Entry 3T89 (X-ray diffraction, 1.95 A resolution); this record covers chains A and E of the 6 polymer chains in the assembly.

[Chain A (and E)]
Protein: 1,4-Dihydroxy-2-naphthoyl-CoA synthase
From: Escherichia coli
Notes: EC 4.1.3.36; chain E of this document is another copy of the same molecule, construct and numbering; everything in this record applies to it too
UniProt: P0ABU0 (MENB_ECOLI); residues 1-285 here = UniProt positions 1-285
Sequence (289 residues; each row starts with the number of its first residue; numbers below 1 keep their minus sign (Gly-3 is residue -3)):
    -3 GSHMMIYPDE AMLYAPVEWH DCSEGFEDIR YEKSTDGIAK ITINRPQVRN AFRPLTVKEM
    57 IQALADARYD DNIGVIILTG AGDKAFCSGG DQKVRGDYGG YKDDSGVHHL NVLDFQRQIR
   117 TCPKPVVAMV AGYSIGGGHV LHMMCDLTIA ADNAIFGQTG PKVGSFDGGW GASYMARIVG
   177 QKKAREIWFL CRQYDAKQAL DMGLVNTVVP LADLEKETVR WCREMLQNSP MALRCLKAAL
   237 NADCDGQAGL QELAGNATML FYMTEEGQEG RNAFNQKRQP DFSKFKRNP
Disordered / not traced: -3 to 0, 90-104 (chain E: -3 to 1, 88-102)
Construct notes: expression tag (-3 to 0)
Residues lining bound ligands: malonate ion (MLI): Gly132, Gly133, Gln154, Thr155, Gly156, Val159, Ser161, Phe162, Asp163, Trp184
From the paper describing this entry:
  - catalytic residues: Ser161 (proposed by the authors, not directly observed)
  - mutagenesis - Y97F, G156D: abolished catalytic activity

[Interface between chain A and chain E]
Contacting residue pairs (52):
  Ile2(A) - Gln275(E)
  Arg64(A) - Pro285(E)  hydrogen bond (side chain-backbone)
  Tyr65(A) - Pro285(E)  hydrophobic
  Asp67(A) - Arg283(E)
  Ile69(A) - Arg283(E)
  Gly70(A) - Arg283(E)
  Pro119(A) - Pro285(E)
  Lys120(A) - Arg283(E)
  Gln223(A) - Phe278(E)
  Asn224(A) - Phe278(E)
  Ser225(A) - Phe257(E)
  Ser225(A) - Glu262(E)  hydrogen bond
  Ser225(A) - Phe278(E)
  Pro226(A) - Glu262(E)
  Pro226(A) - Phe278(E)
  Pro226(A) - Arg283(E)
  Met227(A) - Phe257(E)  hydrophobic
  Met227(A) - Glu262(E)  hydrogen bond (backbone-side chain)
  Arg230(A) - Asn284(E)  hydrogen bond (side chain-backbone)
  Arg230(A) - Pro285(E)  hydrogen bond (side chain-backbone)
  Ala238(A) - Leu246(E)  hydrophobic
  Asp239(A) - Gln243(E)  hydrogen bond
  Gln243(A) - Asp239(E)  hydrogen bond
  Leu246(A) - Ala238(E)
  Leu246(A) - Leu246(E)  hydrophobic
  Leu249(A) - Leu246(E)  hydrophobic
  Ala253(A) - Leu256(E)
  Met255(A) - Asn284(E)
  Leu256(A) - Ala253(E)
  Leu256(A) - Leu256(E)  hydrophobic
  Leu256(A) - Phe257(E)  hydrophobic
  Phe257(A) - Ser225(E)
  Phe257(A) - Met227(E)  hydrophobic
  Phe257(A) - Leu256(E)  hydrophobic
  Met259(A) - Thr260(E)
  Thr260(A) - Met259(E)
  Glu262(A) - Ser225(E)  hydrogen bond
  Glu262(A) - Pro226(E)
  Glu262(A) - Met227(E)  hydrogen bond (side chain-backbone)
  Phe278(A) - Gln223(E)
  Phe278(A) - Asn224(E)
  Phe278(A) - Ser225(E)
  Arg283(A) - Asp67(E)
  Arg283(A) - Ile69(E)
  Arg283(A) - Gly70(E)
  Arg283(A) - Leu222(E)  hydrogen bond (side chain-backbone)
  Arg283(A) - Pro226(E)
  Asn284(A) - Arg230(E)  hydrogen bond (backbone-side chain)
  Pro285(A) - Arg64(E)  hydrogen bond (backbone-side chain)
  Pro285(A) - Tyr65(E)  hydrophobic
  Pro285(A) - Pro119(E)
  Pro285(A) - Arg230(E)  hydrogen bond (backbone-side chain)
Other interface residues (no listed pair), chain A (35 interface residues in all): Met1, Ala228, Ala235, Ala250, Lys282
Other interface residues (no listed pair), chain E (32 interface residues in all): Lys120, Ala228, Leu249, Phe270

[In short]
Chain A and chain E form an interface of 35 and 32 residues respectively, with 13 hydrogen bonds. Polar
contacts include Arg64(A)-Pro285(E), Ser225(A)-Glu262(E) and Met227(A)-Glu262(E). Ligands of chain A: malonate
ion. The paper reports the catalytic residue Ser161(A); Y97F and G156D of chain A abolish catalytic activity.
Chain A and chain E are both 1,4-Dihydroxy-2-naphthoyl-CoA synthase (Escherichia coli); the structure, Crystal
structure of Escherichia coli MenB, the 1,4-dihydroxy-2-naphthoyl-CoA synthase in vitamin K2 biosynthesis, was
determined by X-ray diffraction (same publication as 3T88, 3T8A and 3T8B).
